Entry 4QUH (X-ray diffraction, 1.76 A resolution); this record covers chains A and D of the 5 polymer chains in the assembly.

[Chain A]
Protein: Caspase-3
From: Homo sapiens
Notes: EC 3.4.22.56
UniProtKB: P42574 (CASP3_HUMAN); residues 1-277 here = UniProt positions 1-277
Chain sequence (277 residues; each row starts with the number of its first residue):
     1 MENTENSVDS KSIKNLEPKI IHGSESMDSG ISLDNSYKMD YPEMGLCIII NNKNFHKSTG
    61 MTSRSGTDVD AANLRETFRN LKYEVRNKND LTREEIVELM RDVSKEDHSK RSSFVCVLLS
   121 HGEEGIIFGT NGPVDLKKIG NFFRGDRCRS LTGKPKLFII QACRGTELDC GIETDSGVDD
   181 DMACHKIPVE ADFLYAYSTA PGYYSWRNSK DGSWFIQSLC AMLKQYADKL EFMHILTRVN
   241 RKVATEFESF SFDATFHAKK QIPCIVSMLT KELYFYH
Not modelled in the structure: 1-33, 175-184, 277
Construct notes: engineered mutation Gly-140 (Thr in P42574)
Curated features (UniProtKB/Swiss-Prot):
  - active site: His-121, Cys-163
  - modified residue: Met-1 (N-acetylmethionine), Lys-11 (N6-acetyllysine), Ser-26 (Phosphoserine), Cys-163 (S-nitrosocysteine), Arg-207 (Microbial infection: ADP-riboxanated arginine)
  - mutagenesis: Asp-9 (D9A: In P3-D3A mutant; abolished cleavage and activation, leading to prevent thiol protease activity; when associated with A-28 and A-175), Asp-28 (D28A: In P3-D3A mutant; abolished cleavage and activation, leading to prevent thiol protease activity; when associated with A-9 and A-175), Asp-175 (D175A: In P3-D3A mutant; abolished cleavage and activation, leading to prevent thiol protease activity; when associated with A-9 and A-28), Arg-207 (R207A: Abolished ADP-riboxanation by C.violaceum CopC)
From the paper describing this entry:
  - mutagenesis - T140G, Y195A: unchanged catalytic activity
  - mutagenesis - F55Y (25-fold), T140G/V266H: decreased catalytic activity
  - catalytic residues: His-121 (citing earlier work)
  - mutagenesis - V266H: abolished catalytic activity (citing earlier work)

[Chain D]
Protein: short peptde
Chain sequence (5 residues; row label = number of the first residue in the row):
   177 GVDDD

[Interface between chain A and chain D]
Residue-residue contacts - 12 pairs, chain A then chain D:
  Arg-75(A) with Gly-177(D); Asp-180(D), salt bridge
  Val-85(A) with Asp-180(D)
  Arg-86(A) with Asp-180(D); Asp-181(D)
  Asn-87(A) with Val-178(D); Asp-179(D), hydrogen bond (backbone-backbone); Asp-180(D), hydrogen bond (backbone-side chain)
  Lys-88(A) with Asp-179(D); Asp-180(D), hydrogen bond (side chain-backbone); Asp-181(D)
  Asn-89(A) with Val-178(D)

[In short]
Chain A and chain D form an interface of 6 and 5 residues respectively, with 3 hydrogen bonds and 1 salt
bridge. Polar contacts include Arg-75(A)/Asp-180(D), Asn-87(A)/Asp-180(D) and Lys-88(A)/Asp-180(D). From the
paper: the catalytic residue His-121(A); F55Y and T140G/V266H of chain A reduce catalytic activity; 5
substitutions were tested in all.
Chain A is Caspase-3 (Homo sapiens) and chain D is short peptde; the structure, Caspase-3 T140G, was
determined by X-ray diffraction, deposited together with 4QTX, 4QTY, 4QU0, 4QU5, 4QU8, 4QU9 and 8 further
entries.
